PDB entry 6N8T | electron microscopy, 7.70 A resolution (low resolution: residue-level contacts below are approximate; hydrogen-bond / salt-bridge calls are withheld) | chains A and B of the 6 polymer chains in the assembly

== Chain A (and B) ==
Protein: Heat shock protein 104
Organism: Saccharomyces cerevisiae (strain ATCC 204508 / S288c)
Notes: chain B of this document is another copy of the same molecule, construct and numbering; everything in this record applies to it too
UniProtKB: P31539 (HS104_YEAST); residues 6-884 here = UniProt positions 6-884
Amino-acid sequence (879 residues; row label = number of the first residue in the row):
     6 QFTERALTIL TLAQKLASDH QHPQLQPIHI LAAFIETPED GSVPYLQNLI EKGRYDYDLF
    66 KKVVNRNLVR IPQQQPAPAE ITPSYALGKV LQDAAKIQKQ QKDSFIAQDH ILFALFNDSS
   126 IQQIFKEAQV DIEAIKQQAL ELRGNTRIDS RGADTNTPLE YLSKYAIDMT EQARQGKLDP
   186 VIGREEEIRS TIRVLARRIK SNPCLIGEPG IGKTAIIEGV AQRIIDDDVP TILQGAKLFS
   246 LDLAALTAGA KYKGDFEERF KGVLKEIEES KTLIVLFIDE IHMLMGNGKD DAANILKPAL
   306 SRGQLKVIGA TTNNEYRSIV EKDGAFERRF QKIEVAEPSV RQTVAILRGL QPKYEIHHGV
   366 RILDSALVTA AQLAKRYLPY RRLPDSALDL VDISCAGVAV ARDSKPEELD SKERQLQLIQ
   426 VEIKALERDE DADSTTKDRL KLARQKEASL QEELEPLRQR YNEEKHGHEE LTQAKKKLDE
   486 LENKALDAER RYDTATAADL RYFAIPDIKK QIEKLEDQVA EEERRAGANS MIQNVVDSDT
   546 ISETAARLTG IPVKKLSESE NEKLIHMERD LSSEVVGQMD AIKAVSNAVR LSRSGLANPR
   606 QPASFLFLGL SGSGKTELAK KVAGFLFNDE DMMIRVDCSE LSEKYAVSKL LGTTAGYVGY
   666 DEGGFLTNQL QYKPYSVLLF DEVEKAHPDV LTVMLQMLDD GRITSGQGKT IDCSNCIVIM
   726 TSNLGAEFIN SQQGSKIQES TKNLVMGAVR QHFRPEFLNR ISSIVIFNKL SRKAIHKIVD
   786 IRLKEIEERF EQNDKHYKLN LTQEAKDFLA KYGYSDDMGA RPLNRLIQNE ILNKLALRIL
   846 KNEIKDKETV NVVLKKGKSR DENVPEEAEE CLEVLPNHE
Not modelled in the structure: 149-165, 860-873
Ligand contacts:
  - ATP (adenosine-5'-triphosphate), molecule 1: Pro-185, Val-186, Ile-187, Arg-189, Pro-214, Gly-215, Ile-216, Gly-217, Lys-218, Thr-219, Ala-220, Glu-223, Ile-351, Pro-389, Leu-393
  - ATP, molecule 2: Ile-204, Arg-333, Arg-334
  - ATP, molecule 3: Val-580, Val-581, Gln-583, Ser-616, Gly-617, Ser-618, Gly-619, Lys-620, Thr-621, Glu-622, Arg-640, Ile-780, Ile-783, Arg-787, Tyr-819, Met-823, Gly-824, Ala-825, Arg-826
UniProt features mapped onto this chain:
  - motif: Asn-773 to Lys-789 (Nuclear localization signal)
  - binding site (ATP): Gly-212 to Thr-219, Gly-614 to Thr-621
  - modified residue: Ser-206 (Phosphoserine), Ser-306 (Phosphoserine), Thr-499 (Phosphothreonine), Ser-535 (Phosphoserine)
  - cross-link (Glycyl lysine isopeptide (Lys-Gly)): Lys-442 (interchain with G-Cter in ubiquitin), Lys-620 (interchain with G-Cter in ubiquitin)
  - mutagenesis: Asp-184 (D184A/D/F/N/L/Q/S: Confers resistance to prion-curing by guanidine; D184K/W/Y: Impairs prion propagation), Gly-217 (G217S: Largely reduces ATP hydrolysis. Alters bud morphology and causes septin mislocalization; when associated with I-499; G217V: Completely abolishes ATP hydrolysis), Lys-218 (K218T: Abolishes substrate binding. Unable to confer thermotolerance. Reduces ATP hydrolysis by 98%; when associated with T-315. Completely abolishes ATPase activity; when associated with T-620), Tyr-257 (Y257A: Reduces thermotolerance 10-fold), Glu-285 (E285Q: In HSP104(TRAP); completely abolishes ATP hydrolysis, but does not affect nucleotide binding, thus keeping HSP104 in an ATP-bound state; when associated with Q-687), Ala-315 (A315T: Reduces ATP hydrolysis by 98%; when associated with T-218), Thr-317 (T317A: Reduces rate of ATP hydrolysis at NBD1 nearly 10-fold. No effect on oligomerization), Arg-334 (R334M: Reduces ATPase activity by 80%. Impairs oligomerization), Arg-419 (R419M: Reduces ATPase activity by 80%), Arg-444 (R444M: Reduces ATPase activity by 80%), Leu-462 (L462R: Impairs prion propagation, but does not affect thermotolerance), Arg-495 (R495M: Increases ATPase activity 3-fold), 18 further mutagenesis entries in UniProt
From the paper describing this entry:
  - mutagenesis - E285A/E687A: abolished catalytic activity on ATP

== How chain A and chain B interact ==
Contacting residue pairs (102; chain A residue first):
  Arg-59(A) / Val-74(B)
  Asp-61(A) / Lys-67(B)
  Leu-64(A) / Lys-67(B)
  Arg-198(A) / Ile-398(B)
  Arg-198(A) / Ala-401(B)
  Arg-198(A) / Gly-402(B)
  Arg-198(A) / Val-405(B)
  Ala-201(A) / His-362(B)
  Ala-201(A) / His-363(B)
  Arg-202(A) / His-362(B)
  Arg-202(A) / His-363(B)
  Arg-202(A) / Asp-394(B)
  Arg-202(A) / Asp-397(B)
  Arg-202(A) / Ile-398(B)
  Arg-202(A) / Ala-401(B)
  Arg-203(A) / Asp-184(B)
  Arg-203(A) / Lys-358(B)
  Arg-203(A) / Tyr-359(B)
  Arg-203(A) / His-362(B)
  Arg-203(A) / His-363(B)
  Arg-203(A) / Asp-397(B)
  Ile-204(A) / Tyr-359(B)
  Ile-204(A) / Asp-397(B)
  Lys-205(A) / Asp-390(B)
  Lys-205(A) / Asp-394(B)
  Pro-235(A) / Asp-408(B)
  Thr-236(A) / Asp-408(B)
  Ile-237(A) / His-362(B)
  Tyr-257(A) / Lys-256(B)
  Tyr-257(A) / Tyr-257(B)
  Lys-258(A) / Thr-252(B)
  Lys-258(A) / Ala-255(B)
  Lys-258(A) / Lys-256(B)
  Gly-259(A) / Thr-252(B)
  Gly-259(A) / Ala-253(B)
  Gly-259(A) / Ala-255(B)
  Gly-259(A) / Lys-256(B)
  Asp-260(A) / Lys-256(B)
  Glu-262(A) / Ala-253(B)
  Glu-263(A) / Ala-253(B)
  Glu-263(A) / Lys-256(B)
  Lys-266(A) / Lys-169(B)
  Asp-296(A) / Leu-248(B)
  Asp-296(A) / Leu-251(B)
  Asp-296(A) / Thr-252(B)
  Asp-296(A) / Met-288(B)
  Ile-300(A) / Leu-248(B)
  Leu-301(A) / Leu-248(B)
  Leu-301(A) / Ala-249(B)
  Arg-307(A) / Glu-223(B)
  Arg-322(A) / Asp-666(B)
  Arg-322(A) / Tyr-677(B)
  Gly-329(A) / Pro-214(B)
  Glu-332(A) / Arg-386(B)
  Arg-333(A) / Pro-214(B)
  Arg-333(A) / Tyr-385(B)
  Arg-333(A) / Arg-386(B)
  Arg-333(A) / Asp-390(B)
  Thr-499(A) / Gln-422(B)
  Thr-499(A) / Gln-425(B)
  Ala-503(A) / Gln-425(B)
  Ala-503(A) / Val-426(B)
  Asp-504(A) / Lys-429(B)
  Arg-506(A) / Val-426(B)
  Tyr-507(A) / Val-426(B)
  Tyr-507(A) / Lys-429(B)
  Tyr-507(A) / Ala-430(B)
  Tyr-507(A) / Arg-433(B)
  Phe-508(A) / Ala-430(B)
  Phe-508(A) / Arg-433(B)
  Asn-566(A) / Leu-845(B)
  Arg-595(A) / Leu-845(B)
  Leu-596(A) / Ala-841(B)
  Leu-596(A) / Leu-845(B)
  Ser-599(A) / Leu-845(B)
  Leu-601(A) / Phe-795(B)
  Leu-601(A) / Leu-837(B)
  Leu-601(A) / Ala-841(B)
  Leu-601(A) / Ile-844(B)
  Asn-603(A) / Gln-833(B)
  Gln-606(A) / Gln-833(B)
  Tyr-650(A) / Glu-645(B)
  Thr-659(A) / Lys-649(B)
  Thr-659(A) / Ala-651(B)
  Thr-659(A) / Val-652(B)
  Thr-659(A) / Ser-653(B)
  Ala-660(A) / Ala-651(B)
  Ala-660(A) / Val-652(B)
  Ala-660(A) / Val-663(B)
  Gly-661(A) / Thr-658(B)
  Gly-661(A) / Val-663(B)
  Tyr-662(A) / Val-663(B)
  Val-663(A) / Val-663(B)
  Gln-701(A) / Asp-642(B)
  Asp-705(A) / Arg-640(B)
  Arg-707(A) / Asp-636(B)
  Gly-711(A) / Val-652(B)
  Gly-711(A) / Ser-653(B)
  Gln-712(A) / Val-652(B)
  Gly-713(A) / Phe-670(B)
  Gly-713(A) / Gln-674(B)
  Asn-764(A) / Arg-830(B)
Other interface residues (no listed pair), chain A (66 interface residues in all): Tyr-60, Ile-129, Phe-130, Lys-294, Glu-326, Gln-336, Ala-502, Asn-592, Ala-602, Leu-656, Gly-664, Tyr-665, Ser-710
Other interface residues (no listed pair), chain B (69 interface residues in all): Arg-71, Gln-79, Gly-215, Thr-219, His-287, Leu-393, Leu-431, Asp-434, Lys-470, Gly-657, Tyr-662, Gly-669, Asn-838

== Summary ==
66 residues of chain A face 69 of chain B across their interface. Chain A binds 3 copies of ATP. UniProt lists
16 ATP-binding residues and 30 mutagenesis sites on chain A. From the paper: E285A/E687A of chain A abolish
catalytic activity on ATP.
Both chains are Heat shock protein 104 (Saccharomyces cerevisiae (strain ATCC 204508 / S288c)). Entry 6N8T
(Hsp104DWB closed conformation) was determined by electron microscopy together with 6N8V and 6N8Z from the
same study.
